1K6O - chains E and A of the 5 polymer chains in the assembly; structure by X-ray diffraction, 3.19 A resolution.

== Chain E ==
Molecule: 23-nt DNA strand
Sequence (23 nucleotides; numbered 201 to 223; the number before each row is that of its first residue):
   201 TGTCCTAATA TGGACATCCT GTG

== Chain A ==
Protein: ETS-domain protein ELK-4
Organism: Homo sapiens
Notes: fragment: 1-93
UniProt: P28324 (ELK4_HUMAN); residues 301-393 here correspond to UniProt positions 1-93 (UniProt number = residue number - 300)
Chain sequence (93 residues; each row starts with the number of its first residue):
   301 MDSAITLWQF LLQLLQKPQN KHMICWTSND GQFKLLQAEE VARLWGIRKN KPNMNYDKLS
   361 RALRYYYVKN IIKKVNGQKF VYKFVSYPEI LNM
Disordered / not traced: 301-302, 392-393
Curated features (UniProtKB/Swiss-Prot):
  - DNA-binding region: Ile305 to Val385 (ETS)

== Interface between chain E and chain A ==
Contacting residue pairs (16; chain E residue first):
  DA214(E) - Thr306(A)  phosphate contact
  DC215(E) - Thr306(A)  phosphate contact
  DC215(E) - Leu307(A)  hydrogen bond to the phosphate
  DC215(E) - Trp345(A)  phosphate contact
  DC215(E) - Lys349(A)  hydrogen bond to the phosphate
  DC215(E) - Ala362(A)  sugar contact
  DC215(E) - Tyr366(A)  hydrogen bond to the phosphate
  DA216(E) - Trp345(A)  hydrogen bond to the phosphate
  DA216(E) - Lys349(A)  salt bridge to the phosphate
  DA216(E) - Lys351(A)  sugar contact
  DA216(E) - Met354(A)  phosphate contact
  DA216(E) - Tyr365(A)  base contact
  DT217(E) - Asn353(A)  phosphate contact
  DT217(E) - Lys358(A)  salt bridge to the phosphate
  DT217(E) - Arg361(A)  base contact
  DC218(E) - Lys358(A)  salt bridge to the phosphate
Also at the interface, not in a pair above, chain A (13 interface residues in all): Trp308

== Summary ==
Chain E and chain A form an interface of 5 and 13 residues respectively, with 4 hydrogen bonds and 3 salt
bridges. Among the polar pairs are DC215(E)-Leu307(A), DC215(E)-Lys349(A) and DC215(E)-Tyr366(A). UniProt
lists a DNA-binding region on chain A.
Here chain E is a 23-nt DNA strand and chain A is ETS-domain protein ELK-4 (Homo sapiens). Entry 1K6O (Crystal
Structure of a Ternary SAP-1/SRF/c-fos SRE DNA Complex) was determined by X-ray diffraction.
